PDB entry 5IB5 | X-ray diffraction, 2.49 A resolution | chains A and B of the 3 polymer chains in the assembly

[Chain A]
Name: HLA class I histocompatibility antigen, B-27 alpha chain
Organism: Homo sapiens
Reference sequence: P03989 (1B27_HUMAN); residues 1-276 here correspond to UniProt positions 25-300 (UniProt number = residue number + 24)
Sequence (276 residues; each row starts with the number of its first residue):
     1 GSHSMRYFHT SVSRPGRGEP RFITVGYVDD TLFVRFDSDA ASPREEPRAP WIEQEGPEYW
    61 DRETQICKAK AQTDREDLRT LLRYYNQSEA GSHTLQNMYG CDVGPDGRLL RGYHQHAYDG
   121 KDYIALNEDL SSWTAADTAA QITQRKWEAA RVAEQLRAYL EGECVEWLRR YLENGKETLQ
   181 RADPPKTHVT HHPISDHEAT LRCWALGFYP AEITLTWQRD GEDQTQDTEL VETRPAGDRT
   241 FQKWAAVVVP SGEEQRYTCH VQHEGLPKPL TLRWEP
Disulfides: Cys101-Cys164, Cys203-Cys259
Construct notes: variant His116 (Asp140 in P03989)
Bound ions: Cu ion site 1: Gly1, His3; Cu ion site 2: Glu76 (shared with 1 residue of chain C); Cu ion site 3: His191, Glu254 (shared with 1 residue of chain E)

[Chain B]
Name: Beta-2-microglobulin
Organism: Homo sapiens
Reference sequence: P61769 (B2MG_HUMAN); residues 1-99 here correspond to UniProt positions 21-119 (UniProt number = residue number + 20)
Sequence (100 residues; numbered 0 to 99; the number before each row is that of its first residue; numbering starts at 0):
     0 MIQRTPKIQV YSRHPAENGK SNFLNCYVSG FHPSDIEVDL LKNGERIEKV EHSDLSFSKD
    60 WSFYLLYYTE FTPTEKDEYA CRVNHVTLSQ PKIVKWDRDM
Disulfides: Cys25-Cys80
Construct notes: initiating methionine (0)

[Chain A / chain B interface]
Contacting residue pairs (53):
  Phe8(A) with Phe56(B)
  His9(A) with Phe56(B)
  Thr10(A) with Leu54(B); Phe56(B); Phe62(B)
  Val12(A) with Ser33(B)
  Ile23(A) with Leu54(B)
  Val25(A) with Asp53(B); Ser55(B)
  Tyr27(A) with Ser55(B); Tyr63(B)
  Arg35(A) with Asp53(B), salt bridge
  Thr94(A) with Phe62(B)
  Gln96(A) with His31(B), hydrogen bond; Phe56(B); Trp60(B), hydrogen bond (side chain-backbone); Phe62(B)
  Asn97(A) with Phe56(B); Trp60(B)
  Gln115(A) with Trp60(B)
  His116(A) with Trp60(B)
  Ala117(A) with Trp60(B), hydrophobic
  Asp119(A) with Met0(B); His31(B), hydrogen bond (backbone-side chain)
  Gly120(A) with His31(B)
  Lys121(A) with Met0(B)
  Asp122(A) with Trp60(B), hydrogen bond
  His192(A) with Asp98(B), salt bridge
  Arg202(A) with Asp98(B)
  Trp204(A) with Asp98(B); Met99(B)
  Leu206(A) with Pro14(B), hydrophobic
  Val231(A) with Gln8(B)
  Glu232(A) with Gln8(B), hydrogen bond (backbone-side chain); Tyr26(B); Ser28(B), hydrogen bond
  Thr233(A) with Tyr26(B)
  Arg234(A) with Gln8(B), hydrogen bond; Tyr10(B); Tyr26(B); Met99(B), hydrogen bond (side chain-backbone)
  Pro235(A) with Tyr10(B), hydrogen bond (backbone-side chain); Tyr26(B); Leu65(B), hydrophobic
  Ala236(A) with Arg12(B), hydrogen bond (backbone-side chain); Asn24(B), hydrogen bond (backbone-side chain)
  Gly237(A) with Arg12(B), hydrogen bond (backbone-side chain)
  Asp238(A) with Arg12(B); His13(B), salt bridge
  Gln242(A) with Tyr10(B); Ser11(B), hydrogen bond (side chain-backbone); Arg12(B), hydrogen bond (side chain-backbone)
  Trp244(A) with Met99(B), hydrogen bond (side chain-backbone)
Other interface residues (no listed pair), chain A (34 interface residues in all): Ser92, Met98
Other interface residues (no listed pair), chain B (25 interface residues in all): Ile1, Pro32, Asp34

[In short]
The interface between chain A and chain B involves 34 residues on one side and 25 on the other, with 15
hydrogen bonds and 3 salt bridges. Polar contacts include Arg35(A)-Asp53(B), His192(A)-Asp98(B) and
Asp238(A)-His13(B). Gly1(A) and His3(A) form the Cu ion site 1.
Chain A is HLA class I histocompatibility antigen, B-27 alpha chain and chain B is Beta-2-microglobulin, both
from Homo sapiens; the structure, Crystal structure of HLA-B*27:09 complexed with the self-peptide pVIPR and
Copper, was determined by X-ray diffraction together with 5IB1, 5IB2, 5IB3 and 5IB4 from the same study.
